PDB entry 3TGG | X-ray diffraction, 1.91 A resolution | chain A

[Chain A]
Name: cGMP-specific 3', 5'-cyclic phosphodiesterase
Organism: Homo sapiens
Notes: EC 3.1.4.35; fragment: Catalytic residues 534-858
UniProt: O76074 (PDE5A_HUMAN); aligned to UniProt positions 534-858 over residues 534-858
Amino-acid sequence (326 residues; each row starts with the number of its first residue):
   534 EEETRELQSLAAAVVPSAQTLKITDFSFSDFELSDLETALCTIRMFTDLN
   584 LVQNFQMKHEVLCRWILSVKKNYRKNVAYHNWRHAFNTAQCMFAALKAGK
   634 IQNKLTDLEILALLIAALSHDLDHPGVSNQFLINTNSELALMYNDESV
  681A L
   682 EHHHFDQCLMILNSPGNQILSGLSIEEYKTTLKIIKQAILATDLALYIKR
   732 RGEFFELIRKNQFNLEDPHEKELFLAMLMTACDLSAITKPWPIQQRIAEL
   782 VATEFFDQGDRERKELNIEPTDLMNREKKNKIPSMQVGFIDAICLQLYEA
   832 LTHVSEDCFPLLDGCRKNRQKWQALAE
Disordered / not traced: 534-535
Sequence notes: engineered mutation Pro658 (Arg in O76074), Gln663 (Asn662 in O76074), Phe664 (Ser663 in O76074), Leu665 (Tyr664 in O76074), Thr668 (Gln666 in O76074), Asn669 (Arg667 in O76074), Leu674 (Gln in O76074), Met675 (Leu in O76074), Asp678 (Cys677 in O76074), Glu679 (His678 in O76074), Val681 (Ile680 in O76074), Leu681A (Met in O76074), Glu751 (Gln in O76074); expression tag (661, 667, 677)
Metal / ion sites: Zn2+: His617, His653, Asp654, Asp764; Mg2+ near Asp654 (its only coordinating residue here)
Ligand contacts: 0H3 (7-(6-methoxypyridin-3-yl)-4-{[2-(propan-2-yloxy)ethyl]amino}-1-(2-propoxyethyl)pyrido[4,3-d]pyrimidin-2(1H)-one): Tyr612, Leu725, Ile729, Leu765, Ala767, Ile768, Gln775, Ile778, Ala779, Val782, Ala783, Phe786, Leu804, Ile813, Met816, Gln817, Phe820, Ile824
Swiss-Prot annotation at these positions:
  - active site: His613 (Proton donor)
  - binding site (Zn(2+)): His617, His653, Asp654, Asp764
  - binding site (Mg(2+)): Asp654
  - binding site (3',5'-cyclic GMP): Gln817

[Overview]
Ligands of chain A: compound 0H3. The Zn2+ site is built by His617, His653, Asp654 and Asp764. Curated
annotation (UniProt) lists active-site residue His613, 4 Zn2+-binding residues, Mg2+-binding residue Asp654
and residue binding 3',5'-cyclic GMP Gln817.
Chain A is cGMP-specific 3', 5'-cyclic phosphodiesterase (Homo sapiens); the structure, A novel series of
potent and selective PDE5 inhibitor2, was determined by X-ray diffraction (same publication as 3TGE).
